Entry 5FG1 (X-ray diffraction, 2.55 A resolution); this record covers chain A.

[Chain A]
Name: E3 ubiquitin-protein ligase listerin
Source organism: Saccharomyces cerevisiae
Notes: EC 6.3.2.-; engineered mutation(s): N-terminal SL cloning artifact
UniProt: Q04781 (LTN1_YEAST); numbering as in UniProt (aligned over 13-424)
Amino-acid sequence (414 residues; numbered 11 to 424; the number before each row is that of its first residue):
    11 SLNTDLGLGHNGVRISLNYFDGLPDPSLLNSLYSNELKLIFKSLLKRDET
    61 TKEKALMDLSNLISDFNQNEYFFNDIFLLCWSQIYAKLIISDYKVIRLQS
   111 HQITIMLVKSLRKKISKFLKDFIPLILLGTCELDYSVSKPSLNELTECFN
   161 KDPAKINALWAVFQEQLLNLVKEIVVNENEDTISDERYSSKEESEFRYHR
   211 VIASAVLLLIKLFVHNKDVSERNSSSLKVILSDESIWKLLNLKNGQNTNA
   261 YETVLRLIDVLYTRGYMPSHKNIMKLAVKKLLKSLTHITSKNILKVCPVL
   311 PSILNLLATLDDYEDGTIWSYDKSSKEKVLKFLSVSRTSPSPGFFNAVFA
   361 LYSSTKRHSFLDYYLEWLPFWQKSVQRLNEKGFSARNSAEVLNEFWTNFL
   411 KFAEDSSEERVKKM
Not modelled in the structure: 11-13, 420-424
Sequence notes: expression tag (11-12)
Modified residues: Mse-67, Mse-116, Mse-277, Mse-284 (selenomethionine; parent Met); Mse-424 (selenomethionine)
Curated features (UniProtKB/Swiss-Prot):
  - mutagenesis: Arg-57 (R57A: Reduced binding to stalled 60S ribosomal subunits), Thr-61 (T61A: Reduced binding to stalled 60S ribosomal subunits)
Ion coordination: K+: Val-185, Glu-188, Tyr-208, Ser-245
From the paper describing this entry:
  - mutagenesis - T61A: unchanged catalytic activity on autoubiquitylation
  - mutagenesis - R57A, T61A: decreased binding to ribosomes
  - mutagenesis - R57A, K64A: decreased catalytic activity
  - mutagenesis - D68A: increased binding to ribosomes
  - mutagenesis - D68A, K130A, E202A, E205A: unchanged catalytic activity
  - mutagenesis - T61A: decreased catalytic activity on fGFP-K12

[Overview]
Val-185, Glu-188, Tyr-208 and Ser-245 form the K+ site. Curated annotation (UniProt) lists 2 mutagenesis
sites. The paper reports that R57A and T61A reduce binding to ribosomes; R57A and K64A reduce catalytic
activity; 7 substitutions were tested in all.
Chain A is E3 ubiquitin-protein ligase listerin (Saccharomyces cerevisiae); the structure, Structure of the
conserved yeast listerin (Ltn1) selenomethionine-substituted N-terminal domain, TRIGONAL FORM, was determined
by X-ray diffraction (same publication as 5FG0).
